PDB entry 5Z2K | X-ray diffraction, 1.80 A resolution | chain A

[Chain A]
Molecule: Periplasmic solute binding protein
Organism: Liberibacter asiaticus (strain psy62)
UniProt: C6XF58 (C6XF58_LIBAP); residues 1-275 here correspond to UniProt positions 20-294 (UniProt number = residue number + 19)
Amino-acid sequence (275 residues; each row starts with the number of its first residue):
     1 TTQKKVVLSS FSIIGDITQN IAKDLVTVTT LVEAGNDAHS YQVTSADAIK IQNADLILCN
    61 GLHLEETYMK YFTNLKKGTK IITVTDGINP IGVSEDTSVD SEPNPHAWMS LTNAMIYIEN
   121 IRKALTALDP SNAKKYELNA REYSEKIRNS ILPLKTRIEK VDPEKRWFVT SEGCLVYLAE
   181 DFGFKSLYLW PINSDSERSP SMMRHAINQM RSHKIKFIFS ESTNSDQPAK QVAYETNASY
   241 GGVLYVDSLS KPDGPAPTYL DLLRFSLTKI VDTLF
Disordered / not traced: 1-3, 98-99
Construct notes: engineered mutation A38 (Ser57 in C6XF58)
Ion coordination: Mn2+: H39, H106, E172, D247

[Overview]
H39, H106, E172 and D247 coordinate Mn2+.
Chain A is Periplasmic solute binding protein (Liberibacter asiaticus (strain psy62)); the structure,
Structure of S38A mutant Mn-bound periplasmic metal binding protein from candidatus liberibacter asiaticus,
was determined by X-ray diffraction, deposited together with 5Z2J, 5Z35 and 5ZHA.
